Entry 7LXD (electron microscopy, 4.11 A resolution (low resolution: residue-level contacts below are approximate; hydrogen-bond / salt-bridge calls are withheld)); this record covers chains E and G of the 5 polymer chains in the assembly.

# Chain E
Molecule: DNA polymerase zeta processivity subunit
From: Saccharomyces cerevisiae (strain ATCC 204508 / S288c)
Reference sequence: P38927 (REV7_YEAST); numbering as in UniProt (aligned over 1-245)
Amino-acid sequence (245 residues; numbered 1 to 245; the number before each row is that of its first residue):
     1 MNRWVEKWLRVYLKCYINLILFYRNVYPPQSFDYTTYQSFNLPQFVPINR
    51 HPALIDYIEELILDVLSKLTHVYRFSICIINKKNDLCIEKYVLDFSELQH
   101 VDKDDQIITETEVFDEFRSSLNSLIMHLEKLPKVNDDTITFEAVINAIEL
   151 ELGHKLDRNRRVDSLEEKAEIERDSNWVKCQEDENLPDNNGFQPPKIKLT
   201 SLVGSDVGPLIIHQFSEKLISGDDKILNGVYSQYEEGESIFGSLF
Disordered / not traced: 1, 183-195, 220-245

# Chain G
Molecule: DNA polymerase delta subunit 3
From: Saccharomyces cerevisiae (strain ATCC 204508 / S288c)
Reference sequence: P47110 (DPOD3_YEAST); residues 1-350 here = UniProt positions 1-350
Amino-acid sequence (350 residues; numbered 1 to 350; the number before each row is that of its first residue):
     1 MDQKASYFINEKLFTEVKPVLFTDLIHHLKIGPSMAKKLMFDYYKQTTNA
    51 KYNCVVICCYKDQTIKIIHDLSNIPQQDSIIDCFIYAFNPMDSFIPYYDI
   101 IDQKDCLTIKNSYELKVSESSKIIERTKTLEEKSKPLVRPTARSKTTPEE
   151 TTGRKSKSKDMGLRSTALLAKMKKDRDDKETSRQNELRKRKEENLQKINK
   201 QNPEREAQMKELNNLFVEDDLDTEEVNGGSKPNSPKETDSNDKDKNNDDL
   251 EDLLETTAEDSLMDVPKIQQTKPSETEHSKEPKSEEEPSSFIDEDGYIVT
   301 KRPATSTPPRKPSPVVKRALSSSKKQETPSSNKRLKKQGTLESFFKRKAK
Disordered / not traced: 119-350

# Chain E / chain G interface
Pairs across the interface (19; chain E residue first):
  Y23(E) - D92(G)
  P43(E) - Y97(G)
  Q44(E) - Y97(G)
  F45(E) - I95(G)
  D115(E) - K18(G)
  R118(E) - K18(G)
  R118(E) - Y97(G)
  S119(E) - E16(G)
  S119(E) - V17(G)
  S119(E) - K18(G)
  N122(E) - V17(G)
  N122(E) - M91(G)
  S123(E) - V17(G)
  I125(E) - M91(G)
  M126(E) - K51(G)
  E129(E) - P90(G)
  E129(E) - M91(G)
  E129(E) - D92(G)
  V203(E) - T15(G)
Other interface residues (no listed pair), chain E (16 interface residues in all): Y34, T111, K130
Other interface residues (no listed pair), chain G (13 interface residues in all): F14, P96, D99

# In short
Chain E and chain G form an interface of 16 and 13 residues respectively.
Here chain E is DNA polymerase zeta processivity subunit and chain G is DNA polymerase delta subunit 3, both
from Saccharomyces cerevisiae (strain ATCC 204508 / S288c). Entry 7LXD (Structure of yeast DNA Polymerase Zeta
(apo)) was determined by electron microscopy, deposited together with 6VE5.
